PDB entry 6HJN | electron microscopy, 3.30 A resolution | chains B and D of the 6 polymer chains in the assembly

Chain B (and D):
Protein: Hemagglutinin
Source organism: Influenza A virus (strain A/Duck/Alberta/35/1976 H1N1)
Notes: chain D of this document is another copy of the same molecule, construct and numbering; everything in this record applies to it too
UniProt: P26562 (HEMA_I76A4); residues 1-173 here correspond to UniProt positions 345-517 (UniProt number = residue number + 344)
Sequence (173 residues; each row starts with the number of its first residue):
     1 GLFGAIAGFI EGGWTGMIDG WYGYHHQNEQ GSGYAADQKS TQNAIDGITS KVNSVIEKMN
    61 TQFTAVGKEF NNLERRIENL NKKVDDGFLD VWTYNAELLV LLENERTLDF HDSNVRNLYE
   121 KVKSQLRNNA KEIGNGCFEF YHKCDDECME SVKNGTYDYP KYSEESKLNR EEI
Disulfides: Cys-144/Cys-148
Covalently attached groups: N-acetylglucosamine (NAG) linked to Asn-154
Ligand contacts: unknown branched fragment of phospholipid (UPL): Asp-19, Trp-21, Ile-48, Thr-49, Val-52
Curated features (UniProtKB/Swiss-Prot):
  - glycosylation: Asn-154 (N-linked (GlcNAc...) asparagine)

How chain B and chain D interact:
Residue-residue contacts - 30 pairs, chain B then chain D:
  Gly-1(B) / Phe-3(D)
  Leu-2(B) / Ser-113(D)  hydrogen bond (backbone-side chain)
  Leu-2(B) / Asn-117(D)  hydrogen bond (backbone-side chain)
  Phe-3(B) / Phe-3(D)  hydrophobic
  Gly-4(B) / Asn-117(D)
  Arg-76(B) / Lys-68(D)  hydrogen bond (backbone-side chain)
  Arg-76(B) / Glu-69(D)
  Arg-76(B) / Phe-70(D)
  Arg-76(B) / Glu-74(D)  salt bridge
  Asn-79(B) / Lys-68(D)
  Leu-80(B) / Lys-68(D)
  Leu-80(B) / Leu-80(D)  hydrophobic
  Leu-80(B) / Asn-81(D)
  Lys-83(B) / Asn-81(D)  hydrogen bond
  Lys-83(B) / Asp-85(D)  salt bridge
  Val-84(B) / Val-84(D)  hydrophobic
  Val-84(B) / Phe-88(D)
  Gly-87(B) / Phe-88(D)
  Phe-88(B) / Phe-88(D)
  Val-91(B) / Trp-92(D)  hydrophobic
  Tyr-94(B) / Lys-58(D)
  Tyr-94(B) / Met-59(D)  hydrophobic
  Tyr-94(B) / Asn-95(D)
  Tyr-94(B) / Leu-99(D)
  Glu-97(B) / Lys-58(D)  salt bridge
  Leu-101(B) / Lys-58(D)
  Glu-105(B) / Arg-106(D)  salt bridge
  Arg-106(B) / Arg-106(D)
  Asp-109(B) / Arg-106(D)  salt bridge
  Ile-133(B) / Arg-127(D)
Other interface residues (no listed pair), chain B (23 interface residues in all): Asp-90, Asn-95, Leu-98, Arg-116
Other interface residues (no listed pair), chain D (22 interface residues in all): Ser-54, Val-91, Arg-116

Overview:
23 residues of chain B and 22 residues of chain D are in contact; the contacts include 4 hydrogen bonds and 5
salt bridges. Among the polar pairs are Arg-76(B)/Glu-74(D), Lys-83(B)/Asp-85(D) and Glu-97(B)/Lys-58(D).
Chain B binds unknown branched fragment of phospholipid.
Chain B and chain D are both Hemagglutinin (Influenza A virus (strain A/Duck/Alberta/35/1976 H1N1)); the
structure, Structure of Influenza Hemagglutinin ectodomain (A/duck/Alberta/35/76), was determined by electron
microscopy (same publication as 6HJR).
